Entry 3BUY (X-ray diffraction, 2.60 A resolution); this record covers chains A and C of the 3 polymer chains in the assembly.

Chain A:
Name: H-2 class I histocompatibility antigen, D-B alpha chain
Source organism: Mus musculus
UniProt: P01899 (HA11_MOUSE); residues 2-276 here correspond to UniProt positions 26-300 (UniProt number = residue number + 24)
Amino-acid sequence (275 residues; each row starts with the number of its first residue):
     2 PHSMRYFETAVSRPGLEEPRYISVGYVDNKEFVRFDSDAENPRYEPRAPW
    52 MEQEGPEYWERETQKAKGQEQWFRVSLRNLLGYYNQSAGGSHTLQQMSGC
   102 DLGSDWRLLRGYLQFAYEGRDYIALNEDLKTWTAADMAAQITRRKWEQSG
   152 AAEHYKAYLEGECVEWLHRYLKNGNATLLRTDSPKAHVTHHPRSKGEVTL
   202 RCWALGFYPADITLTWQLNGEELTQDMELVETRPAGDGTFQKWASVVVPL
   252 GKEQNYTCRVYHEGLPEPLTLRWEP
Cystine bridges: Cys101-Cys164, Cys203-Cys259

Chain C:
Name: epitope of PB1-F2
Source organism: Influenza A virus
UniProt: P0C0U1 (PB1F2_I34A1); residues 1-9 here correspond to UniProt positions 62-70 (UniProt number = residue number + 61)
Amino-acid sequence (9 residues; each row starts with the number of its first residue):
     1 LSLRNPILV
Curated features (UniProtKB/Swiss-Prot):
  - region: Arg4 to Val9 (Mitochondrial targeting sequence)
  - site: Asn5 (Low pathogenicity)

How chain A and chain C interact:
Residue-residue contacts (47):
  Met5(A) - Leu1(C)
  Tyr7(A) - Leu1(C)  hydrogen bond (side chain-backbone)
  Tyr7(A) - Ser2(C)
  Tyr45(A) - Ser2(C)  hydrogen bond
  Tyr59(A) - Leu1(C)  hydrophobic
  Arg62(A) - Leu1(C)
  Glu63(A) - Leu1(C)
  Glu63(A) - Ser2(C)  hydrogen bond (side chain-backbone)
  Lys66(A) - Leu1(C)
  Lys66(A) - Ser2(C)  hydrogen bond (side chain-backbone)
  Lys66(A) - Arg4(C)
  Gln70(A) - Leu3(C)  hydrogen bond (side chain-backbone)
  Gln70(A) - Arg4(C)
  Gln70(A) - Asn5(C)  hydrogen bond (side chain-backbone)
  Trp73(A) - Asn5(C)
  Trp73(A) - Ile7(C)  hydrogen bond (side chain-backbone)
  Trp73(A) - Leu8(C)
  Trp73(A) - Val9(C)  hydrophobic
  Val76(A) - Leu8(C)  hydrophobic
  Ser77(A) - Leu8(C)
  Ser77(A) - Val9(C)
  Asn80(A) - Val9(C)  hydrogen bond (side chain-backbone)
  Leu81(A) - Val9(C)  hydrophobic
  Tyr84(A) - Val9(C)  hydrogen bond (side chain-backbone)
  Gln97(A) - Leu3(C)
  Gln97(A) - Asn5(C)  hydrogen bond
  Ser99(A) - Leu3(C)
  Phe116(A) - Asn5(C)
  Tyr123(A) - Val9(C)
  Thr143(A) - Val9(C)  hydrogen bond (side chain-backbone)
  Lys146(A) - Ile7(C)
  Lys146(A) - Leu8(C)  hydrogen bond (side chain-backbone)
  Lys146(A) - Val9(C)
  Trp147(A) - Ile7(C)  hydrogen bond (side chain-backbone)
  Trp147(A) - Leu8(C)  hydrogen bond (side chain-backbone)
  Ser150(A) - Ile7(C)
  His155(A) - Arg4(C)  hydrogen bond (side chain-backbone)
  His155(A) - Pro6(C)
  Tyr156(A) - Leu3(C)  hydrophobic
  Tyr156(A) - Asn5(C)  hydrogen bond
  Tyr156(A) - Pro6(C)
  Tyr159(A) - Leu1(C)  hydrogen bond (side chain-backbone)
  Tyr159(A) - Ser2(C)
  Tyr159(A) - Leu3(C)
  Glu163(A) - Leu1(C)
  Trp167(A) - Leu1(C)
  Tyr171(A) - Leu1(C)  hydrogen bond (side chain-backbone)
Interface residues without a listed pair, chain A (31 interface residues in all): Phe74, Leu114, Ala152

In short:
Chain A and chain C form an interface of 31 and 9 residues respectively, with 18 hydrogen bonds. Polar pairs
include Tyr7(A)-Leu1(C), Tyr45(A)-Ser2(C) and Glu63(A)-Ser2(C).
Chain A is H-2 class I histocompatibility antigen, D-B alpha chain (Mus musculus) and chain C is epitope of
PB1-F2 (Influenza A virus); the structure, MHC-I in complex with peptide, was determined by X-ray diffraction.
